Entry 8WK3 (electron microscopy, 3.30 A resolution); this record covers chains p and Y of the 43 polymer chains in the assembly.

Chain p:
Name: Flagellar basal-body rod protein FlgF
Source organism: Salmonella enterica subsp. enterica serovar Typhimurium str. LT2
Reference sequence: P16323 (FLGF_SALTY); residues 1-251 here = UniProt positions 1-251
Sequence (251 residues; numbered 1 to 251; the number before each row is that of its first residue):
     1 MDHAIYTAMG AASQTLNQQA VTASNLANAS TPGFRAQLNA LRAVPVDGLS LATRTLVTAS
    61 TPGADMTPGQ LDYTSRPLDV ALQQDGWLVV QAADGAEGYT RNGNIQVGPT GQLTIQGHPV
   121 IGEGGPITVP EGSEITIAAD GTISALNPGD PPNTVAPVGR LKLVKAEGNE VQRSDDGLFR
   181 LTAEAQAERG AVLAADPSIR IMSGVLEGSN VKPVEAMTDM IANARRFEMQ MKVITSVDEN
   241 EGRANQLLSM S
Not modelled in the structure: 251

Chain Y:
Name: Flagellar basal-body rod protein FlgC
Source organism: Salmonella enterica subsp. enterica serovar Typhimurium str. LT2
Reference sequence: P0A1I7 (FLGC_SALTY); residue numbers follow UniProt; this construct covers 1-134
Sequence (134 residues; numbered 1 to 134; the number before each row is that of its first residue):
     1 MALLNIFDIA GSALAAQSKR LNVAASNLAN ADSVTGPDGQ PYRAKQVVFQ VDAAPGQATG
    61 GVKVASVIES QAPEKLVYEP GNPLADANGY VKMPNVDVVG EMVNTMSASR SYQANIEVLN
   121 TVKSMMLKTL TLGQ
Not modelled in the structure: 1

How chain p and chain Y interact:
Contacting residue pairs (30):
  M1(p) with M106(Y); S107(Y); R110(Y)
  I5(p) with V103(Y), hydrophobic
  Y6(p) with R20(Y); V103(Y), hydrophobic; S107(Y), hydrogen bond
  M9(p) with V99(Y), hydrophobic; V103(Y), hydrophobic
  S13(p) with D97(Y), hydrogen bond
  L16(p) with V99(Y), hydrophobic
  F227(p) with V99(Y), hydrophobic
  I234(p) with V103(Y), hydrophobic
  D238(p) with M106(Y); R110(Y), salt bridge
  E239(p) with R110(Y)
  E241(p) with R110(Y)
  G242(p) with R110(Y)
  N245(p) with R110(Y), hydrogen bond (side chain-backbone); Q113(Y); A114(Y); E117(Y)
  Q246(p) with E117(Y), hydrogen bond
  L248(p) with A114(Y); E117(Y); V118(Y), hydrophobic; T121(Y), hydrogen bond (backbone-side chain)
  S249(p) with E117(Y), hydrogen bond; T121(Y)
  M250(p) with T121(Y), hydrogen bond (backbone-side chain)
Also at the interface, not in a pair above, chain p (18 interface residues in all): A12
Also at the interface, not in a pair above, chain Y (13 interface residues in all): G100

Overview:
Chain p and chain Y form an interface of 18 and 13 residues respectively; the contacts include 7 hydrogen
bonds and 1 salt bridge. Among the polar pairs are D238(p)-R110(Y), Y6(p)-S107(Y) and S13(p)-D97(Y).
Here chain p is Flagellar basal-body rod protein FlgF and chain Y is Flagellar basal-body rod protein FlgC,
both from Salmonella enterica subsp. enterica serovar Typhimurium str. LT2. Entry 8WK3 (Cryo-EM structure of
the proximal rod-export apparatus and FlgF within the motor-hook complex in the CW ...) was determined by
electron microscopy together with 8WHT, 8WIW, 8WK4, 8WKI, 8WKK, 8WKQ and 11 further entries from the same
study.
